5IJN - chains U and V of the 26 polymer chains in the assembly; structure by electron microscopy, 21.40 A resolution (very low resolution: no residue pairs are listed; an interface is given only as per-side residue counts).

[Chain U]
Molecule: Nuclear pore complex protein NUP93
From: Homo sapiens
Reference sequence: Q8N1F7 (NUP93_HUMAN); numbering as in UniProt (aligned over 1-819)
Chain sequence (819 residues; each row starts with the number of its first residue):
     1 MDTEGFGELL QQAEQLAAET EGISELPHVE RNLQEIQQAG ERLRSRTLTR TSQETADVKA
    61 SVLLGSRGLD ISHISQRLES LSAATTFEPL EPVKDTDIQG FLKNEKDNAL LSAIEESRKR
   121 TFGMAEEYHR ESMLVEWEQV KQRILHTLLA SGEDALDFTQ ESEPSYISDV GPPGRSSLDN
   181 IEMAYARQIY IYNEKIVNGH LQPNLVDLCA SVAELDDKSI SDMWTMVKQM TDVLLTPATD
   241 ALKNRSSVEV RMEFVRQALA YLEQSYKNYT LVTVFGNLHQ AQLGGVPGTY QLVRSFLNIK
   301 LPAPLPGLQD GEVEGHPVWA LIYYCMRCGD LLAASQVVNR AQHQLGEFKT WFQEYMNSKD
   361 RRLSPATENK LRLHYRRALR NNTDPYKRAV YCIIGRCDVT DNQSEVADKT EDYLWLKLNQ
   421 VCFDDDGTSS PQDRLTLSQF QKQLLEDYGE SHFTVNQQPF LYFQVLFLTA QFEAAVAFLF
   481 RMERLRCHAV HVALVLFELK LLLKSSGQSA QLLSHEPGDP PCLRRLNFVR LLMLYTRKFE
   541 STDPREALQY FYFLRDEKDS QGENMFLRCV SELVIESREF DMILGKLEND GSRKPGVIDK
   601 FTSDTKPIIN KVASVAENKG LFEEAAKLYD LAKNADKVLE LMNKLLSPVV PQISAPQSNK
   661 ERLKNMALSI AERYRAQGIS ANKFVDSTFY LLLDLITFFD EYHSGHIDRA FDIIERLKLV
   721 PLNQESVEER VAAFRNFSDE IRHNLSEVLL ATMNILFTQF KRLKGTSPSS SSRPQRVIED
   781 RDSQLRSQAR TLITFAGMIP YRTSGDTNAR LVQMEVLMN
Disordered / not traced: 43-172, 235-249, 280-281, 456-458, 505-521, 766-777, 816-819
UniProt features mapped onto this chain:
  - modified residue: T49 (Phosphothreonine), S52 (Phosphoserine), S66 (Phosphoserine), S72 (Phosphoserine), S75 (Phosphoserine), S80 (Phosphoserine), S430 (Phosphoserine), S767 (Phosphoserine)
  - natural variant: R388 (R388W: In NPHS12), G591 (G591V: In NPHS12), Y629 (Y629C: In NPHS12)

[Chain V]
Molecule: Nuclear pore complex protein NUP205
From: Homo sapiens
Reference sequence: Q92621 (NU205_HUMAN); numbering as in UniProt (aligned over 1-2012)
Chain sequence (2012 residues; numbered 1 to 2012; the number before each row is that of its first residue):
     1 MATPLAVNSA ASLWGPYKDI WHKVGNALWR RQPEAVHLLD KILKKHKPDF ISLFKNPPKN
    61 VQQHEKVQKA STEGVAIQGQ QGTRLLPEQL IKEAFILSDL FDIGELAAVE LLLAGEHQQP
   121 HFPGLTRGLV AVLLYWDGKR CIANSLKALI QSRRGKTWTL ELSPELASMT TRFTDELMEQ
   181 GLTYKVLTLV SQIDVNNEFE KLQRERGLGS EKHRKEVSDL IKECRQSLAE SLFAWACQSP
   241 LGKEDTLLLI GHLERVTVEA NGSLDAVNLA LLMALLYCFD ISFIEQSTEE RDDMIHQLPL
   301 LTEKQYIATI HSRLQDSQLW KLPGLQATVR LAWALALRGI SQLPDVTALA EFTEADEAMA
   361 ELAIADNVFL FLMESVVVSE YFYQEEFYIR RVHNLITDFL ALMPMKVKQL RNRADEDARM
   421 IHMSMQMGNE PPISLRRDLE HLMLLIGELY KKNPFHLELA LEYWCPTEPL QTPTIMGSYL
   481 GVAHQRPPQR QVVLSKFVRQ MGDLLPPTIY IPYLKMLQGL ANGPQCAHYC FSLLKVNGSS
   541 HVENIQGAGG SPVSWEHFFH SLMLYHEHLR KDLPSADSVQ YRHLPSRGIT QKEQDGLIAF
   601 LQLTSTIITW SENARLALCE HPQWTPVVVI LGLLQCSIPP VLKAELLKTL AAFGKSPEIA
   661 ASLWQSLEYT QILQTVRIPS QRQAIGIEVE LNEIESRCEE YPLTRAFCQL ISTLVESSFP
   721 SNLGAGLRPP GFDPYLQFLR DSVFLRFRTR AYRRAAEKWE VAEVVLEVFY KLLRDYEPQL
   781 EDFVDQFVEL QGEEIIAYKP PGFSLMYHLL NESPMLELAL SLLEEGVKQL DTYAPFPGKK
   841 HLEKAVQHCL ALLNLTLQKE NLFMDLLRES QLALIVCPLE QLLQGINPRT KKADNVVNIA
   901 RYLYHGNTNP ELAFESAKIL CCISCNSNIQ IKLVGDFTHD QSISQKLMAG FVECLDCEDA
   961 EEFVRLEEGS ELEKKLVAIR HETRIHILNL LITSLECNPP NLALYLLGFE LKKPVSTTNL
  1021 QDPGVLGCPR TCLHAILNIL EKGTEGRTGP VAVRESPQLA ELCYQVIYQL CACSDTSGPT
  1081 MRYLRTSQDF LFSQLQYLPF SNKEYEISML NQMSWLMKTA SIELRVTSLN RQRSHTQRLL
  1141 HLLLDDMPVK PYSDGEGGIE DENRSVSGFL HFDTATKVRR KILNILDSID FSQEIPEPLQ
  1201 LDFFDRAQIE QVIANCEHKN LRGQTVCNVK LLHRVLVAEV NALQGMAAIG QRPLLMEEIS
  1261 TVLQYVVGRN KLLQCLHAKR HALESWRQLV EIILTACPQD LIQAEDRQLI IRDILQDVHD
  1321 KILDDEAAQE LMPVVAGAVF TLTAHLSQAV LTEQKETSVL GPAEAHYAFM LDSCFTSPPP
  1381 EENPLVGFAS IGDSSLYIIL KKLLDFILKT GGGFQRVRTH LYGSLLYYLQ IAQRPDEPDT
  1441 LEAAKKTMWE RLTAPEDVFS KLQRENIAII ESYGAALMEV VCRDACDGHE IGRMLALALL
  1501 DRIVSVDKQQ QWLLYLSNSG YLKVLVDSLV EDDRTLQSLL TPQPPLLKAL YTYESKMAFL
  1561 TRVAKIQQGA LELLRSGVIV RLAQCQVYDM RPETDPQSMF GMRDPPMFIP TPVDRYRQIL
  1621 LPALQLCQVI LTSSMAQHLQ AAGQVLQFLI SHSDTIQAIL RCQDVSAGSL QELALLTGII
  1681 SKAALPGILS ELDVDVNEGS LMELQGHIGR FQRQCLGLLS RFGGSDRLRQ FKFQDDNVEG
  1741 DKVSKKDEIE LAMQQICANV MEYCQSLMLQ SSPTFQHAVC LFTPSLSETV NRDGPRQDTQ
  1801 APVVPYWRLP GLGIIIYLLK QSANDFFSYY DSHRQSVSKL QNVEQLPPDE IKELCQSVMP
  1861 AGVDKISTAQ KYVLARRRLV KVINNRAKLL SLCSFIIETC LFILWRHLEY YLLHCMPTDS
  1921 QDSLFASRTL FKSRRLQDSF ASETNLDFRS GLAIVSQHDL DQLQADAINA FGESLQKKLL
  1981 DIEGLYSKVR SRYSFIQALV RRIRGLLRIS RN
Disordered / not traced: 1-8, 26-37, 76-81, 120-128, 155-163, 175-180, 257-262, 287-303, 380-383, 421-426, 455-457, 468-492, 538-552, 574-590, 621-624, 640-641, 671, 681-685, 745, 752-753, 784-791, 813, 828-838, 873-875, 889-891, 907-908, 925-1391, 1596-1606, 1693-2012
UniProt features mapped onto this chain:
  - modified residue: A2 (N-acetylalanine), T3 (Phosphothreonine), S575 (Phosphoserine), S1165 (Phosphoserine), S1167 (Phosphoserine), S1939 (Phosphoserine), S1942 (Phosphoserine)
  - natural variant: F1995 (F1995S: In NPHS13)

[Chain U / chain V interface]
At this resolution (21 A) residue pairs are not listed: 20 residues of chain U and 13 of chain V lie at the interface.

[In short]
The interface between chain U and chain V involves 20 residues on one side and 13 on the other.
Chain U is Nuclear pore complex protein NUP93 and chain V is Nuclear pore complex protein NUP205, both from
Homo sapiens; the structure, Composite structure of the inner ring of the human nuclear pore complex (32
copies of Nup205), was determined by electron microscopy, deposited together with 5IJO.
